7UXU - chains A and C of the 4 polymer chains in the assembly; structure by electron microscopy, 2.74 A resolution.

Chain A (and C):
Molecule: Molecular chaperone Tir
Organism: Acinetobacter baumannii
Notes: chain C of this document is another copy of the same molecule, construct and numbering; everything in this record applies to it too
Reference sequence: A0A0Q1J3X1 (A0A0Q1J3X1_ACIBA); residues 134-267 here correspond to UniProt positions 157-290 (UniProt number = residue number + 23)
Chain sequence (137 residues; row label = number of the first residue in the row):
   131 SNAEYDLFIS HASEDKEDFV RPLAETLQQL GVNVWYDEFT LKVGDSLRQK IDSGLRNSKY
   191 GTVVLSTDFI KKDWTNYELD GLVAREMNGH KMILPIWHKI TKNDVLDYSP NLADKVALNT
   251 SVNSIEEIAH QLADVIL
Disordered / not traced: 131-133
Construct notes: expression tag (131-133)
Ligand contacts: 3AD (1O4; [[(2R,3S,4R,5R)-5-(6-aminopurin-9-yl)-3,4-bis(oxidanyl)oxolan-2-yl]methoxy-oxidanyl-phosphoryl] [(2R,3S,4R,5R)-5-(8-azanylisoquinolin-2-yl)-3,4-bis(oxidanyl)oxolan-2-yl]methyl hydrogen phosphate): Ile-139, Ser-140, His-141, Ala-142, Ser-143, Trp-165, Asp-167, Leu-171, Leu-177, Lys-202, Trp-204, Glu-208
What the authors report for this chain:
  - mutagenesis - W204A: decreased catalytic activity
  - specificity-determining residues: Trp-204
  - catalytic residues: Glu-208 (by similarity / conservation)

Interface between chain A and chain C:
Contacting residue pairs (21; chain A residue first):
  Ser-176(A) with Asp-210(C)
  Arg-178(A) with Asn-206(C), hydrogen bond; Leu-209(C); Asp-210(C), salt bridge; Val-213(C); Tyr-238(C)
  Gln-179(A) with Asp-210(C), hydrogen bond
  Asp-182(A) with Ser-239(C)
  Arg-186(A) with Leu-236(C); Asp-237(C), salt bridge
  Asp-203(A) with Met-217(C)
  Trp-204(A) with Met-217(C), hydrophobic
  Tyr-207(A) with Met-217(C), hydrophobic; Asn-241(C), hydrogen bond (backbone-side chain)
  Asp-210(A) with Asn-241(C); Asp-244(C); Lys-245(C), salt bridge
  Gly-211(A) with Pro-240(C)
  Ala-214(A) with Pro-240(C)
  Asn-218(A) with Lys-232(C); Leu-236(C)
Interface residues without a listed pair, chain A (15 interface residues in all): Leu-185, Arg-215, Met-217
Interface residues without a listed pair, chain C (16 interface residues in all): Asn-233, Ala-243

Summary:
15 residues of chain A and 16 residues of chain C are in contact; the contacts include 3 hydrogen bonds and 3
salt bridges. Among the polar pairs are Arg-178(A)/Asp-210(C), Arg-186(A)/Asp-237(C) and
Asp-210(A)/Lys-245(C). Chain A binds 3AD. From the paper: the catalytic residue Glu-208(A); W204A of chain A
reduces catalytic activity.
Both chains are Molecular chaperone Tir (Acinetobacter baumannii). Entry 7UXU (CryoEM structure of the TIR
domain from AbTir in complex with 3AD) was determined by electron microscopy, deposited together with 7UWG,
7UXR and 7UXT.
